PDB entry 4BQA | X-ray diffraction, 2.50 A resolution | chains A and C of the 3 polymer chains in the assembly

[Chain A]
Protein: Protein C-ets-2
Organism: Homo sapiens
Notes: fragment: ets domain, residues 325-464
Reference sequence: P15036 (ETS2_HUMAN); residues 325-464 here = UniProt positions 325-464
Sequence (142 residues; numbered 323 to 464; the number before each row is that of its first residue):
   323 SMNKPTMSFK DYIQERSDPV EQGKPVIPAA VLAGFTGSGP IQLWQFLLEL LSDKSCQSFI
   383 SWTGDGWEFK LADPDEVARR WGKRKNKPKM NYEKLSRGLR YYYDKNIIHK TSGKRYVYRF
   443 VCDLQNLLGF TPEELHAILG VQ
Unresolved in the structure: 323-328, 461-464
Sequence notes: expression tag (323-324)
What the authors report for this chain:
  - contacts within the chain: Arg338-Glu343 (salt bridge)
  - conformationally variable residues (loop rearrangement, order/disorder transition): Arg338 to Lys346, Asp387, Arg401, Arg406, Lys436, Arg441

[Chain C]
Molecule: 10-nt DNA strand
Sequence (10 nucleotides; row label = number of the first residue in the row):
     1 CACTTCCGGT

[How chain A and chain C interact]
Contacting residue pairs - 18 pairs, chain A then chain C:
  Gln364(A) with DA2(C), hydrogen bond to the phosphate; DC3(C), phosphate contact
  Leu365(A) with DC3(C), hydrogen bond to the phosphate
  Trp403(A) with DT4(C), hydrogen bond to the phosphate
  Lys407(A) with DC3(C), hydrogen bond to the phosphate; DT4(C), salt bridge to the phosphate
  Lys409(A) with DT4(C), phosphate contact; DT5(C), salt bridge to the phosphate
  Lys411(A) with DT5(C), salt bridge to the phosphate
  Met412(A) with DT4(C), phosphate contact
  Lys416(A) with DT5(C), salt bridge to the phosphate
  Arg419(A) with DT5(C), base contact; DC6(C), base contact
  Tyr423(A) with DA2(C), base contact; DC3(C), base contact; DT4(C), base contact
  Tyr424(A) with DC3(C), hydrogen bond to the phosphate
  Lys427(A) with DA2(C), salt bridge to the phosphate
Also at the interface, not in a pair above, chain A (15 interface residues in all): Ile363, Trp366, Gly420
Also at the interface, not in a pair above, chain C (6 interface residues in all): DC1

[Overview]
The interface between chain A and chain C involves 15 residues on one side and 6 on the other; the contacts
include 5 hydrogen bonds and 5 salt bridges. Polar contacts include Gln364(A)-DA2(C), Leu365(A)-DC3(C) and
Trp403(A)-DT4(C). The paper reports conformational variability at Arg338(A), Asp387(A) and Arg401(A) among
others; contacts within the chain involving Arg338(A) and Glu343(A).
Here chain A is Protein C-ets-2 (Homo sapiens) and chain C is a 10-nt DNA strand. Entry 4BQA (Crystal
structure of the ETS domain of human ETS2 in complex with DNA) was determined by X-ray diffraction.
